Entry 7Z0T (electron microscopy, 3.40 A resolution); this record covers chains C and D of the 7 polymer chains in the assembly.

# Chain C
Protein: Formate hydrogenlyase subunit 3
From: Escherichia coli K-12
UniProtKB: P16429 (HYCC_ECOLI); residue numbers follow UniProt; this construct covers 1-608
Chain sequence (608 residues; each row starts with the number of its first residue):
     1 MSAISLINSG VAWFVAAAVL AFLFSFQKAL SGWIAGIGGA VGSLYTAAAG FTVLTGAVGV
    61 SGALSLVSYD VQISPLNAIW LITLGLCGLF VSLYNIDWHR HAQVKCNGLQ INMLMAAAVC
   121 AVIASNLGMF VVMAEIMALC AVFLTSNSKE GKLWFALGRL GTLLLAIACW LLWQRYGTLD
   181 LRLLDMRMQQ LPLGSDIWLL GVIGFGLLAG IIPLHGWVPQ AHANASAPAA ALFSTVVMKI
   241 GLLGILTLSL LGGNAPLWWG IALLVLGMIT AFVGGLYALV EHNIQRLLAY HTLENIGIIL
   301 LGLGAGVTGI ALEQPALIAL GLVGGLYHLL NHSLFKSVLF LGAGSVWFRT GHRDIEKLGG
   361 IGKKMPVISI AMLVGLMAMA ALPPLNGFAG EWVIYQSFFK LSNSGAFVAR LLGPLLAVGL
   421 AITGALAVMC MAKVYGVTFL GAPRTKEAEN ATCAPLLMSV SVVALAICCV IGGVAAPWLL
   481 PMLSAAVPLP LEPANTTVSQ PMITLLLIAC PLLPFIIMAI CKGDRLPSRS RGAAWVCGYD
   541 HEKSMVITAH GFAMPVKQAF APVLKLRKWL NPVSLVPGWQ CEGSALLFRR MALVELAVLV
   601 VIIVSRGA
Not modelled in the structure: 1, 605-608
From the paper describing this entry:
  - mutagenesis - D354A, E391A: decreased catalytic activity (citing earlier work)
  - mutagenesis - E135A, H222A, K239A, T292A, H328A, K336A: unchanged catalytic activity (citing earlier work)

# Chain D
Protein: Formate hydrogenlyase subunit 4
From: Escherichia coli K-12
UniProtKB: P16430 (HYCD_ECOLI); residues 1-307 here = UniProt positions 1-307
Chain sequence (307 residues; row label = number of the first residue in the row):
     1 MSVLYPLIQA LVLFAVAPLL SGITRVARAR LHNRRGPGVL QEYRDIIKLL GRQSVGPDAS
    61 GWVFRLTPYV MVGVMLTIAT ALPVVTVGSP LPQLGDLITL LYLFAIARFF FAISGLDTGS
   121 PFTAIGASRE AMLGVLVEPM LLLGLWVAAQ VAGSTNISNI TDTVYHWPLS QSIPLVLALC
   181 ACAFATFIEM GKLPFDLAEA EQELQEGPLS EYSGSGFGVM KWGISLKQLV VLQMFVGVFI
   241 PWGQMETFTA GGLLLALVIA IVKLVVGVLV IALFENSMAR LRLDITPRIT WAGFGFAFLA
   301 FVSLLAA
Not modelled in the structure: 1, 194-204, 279-286

# Chain C / chain D interface
Pairs across the interface (148):
  Lys363(C) - Asp58(D)  hydrogen bond (side chain-backbone)
  Lys363(C) - Ala59(D)  hydrogen bond (side chain-backbone)
  Lys363(C) - Ser60(D)  hydrogen bond (side chain-backbone)
  Ile370(C) - Trp62(D)  hydrophobic
  Leu373(C) - Trp62(D)  hydrophobic
  Met377(C) - Phe109(D)  hydrophobic
  Met377(C) - Phe110(D)  hydrophobic
  Ala381(C) - Tyr102(D)
  Leu382(C) - Tyr102(D)
  Leu382(C) - Ala105(D)  hydrophobic
  Leu382(C) - Ile106(D)  hydrophobic
  Pro383(C) - Tyr102(D)
  Pro383(C) - Leu103(D)  hydrophobic
  Pro383(C) - Ile106(D)
  Phe388(C) - Thr99(D)
  Glu391(C) - Tyr102(D)  hydrogen bond
  Trp392(C) - Asp96(D)  hydrogen bond
  Trp392(C) - Ile98(D)
  Tyr395(C) - Ile98(D)  hydrophobic
  Tyr395(C) - Tyr102(D)
  Tyr395(C) - Leu142(D)
  Tyr395(C) - Trp146(D)
  Gln396(C) - Thr155(D)  hydrogen bond
  Phe398(C) - Trp146(D)
  Phe399(C) - Trp146(D)
  Phe399(C) - Ala149(D)
  Phe399(C) - Gln150(D)
  Phe399(C) - Gly153(D)
  Phe399(C) - Ser154(D)
  Phe399(C) - Thr155(D)
  Ser402(C) - Trp146(D)
  Ser402(C) - Gln150(D)  hydrogen bond
  Asn403(C) - Gln150(D)
  Phe407(C) - Leu305(D)  hydrophobic
  Arg410(C) - Phe301(D)
  Arg410(C) - Leu305(D)
  Leu411(C) - Phe301(D)
  Leu411(C) - Leu305(D)  hydrophobic
  Pro414(C) - Leu143(D)  hydrophobic
  Pro414(C) - Trp146(D)
  Pro414(C) - Phe301(D)  hydrophobic
  Leu415(C) - Phe298(D)  hydrophobic
  Ala417(C) - Leu142(D)
  Ala417(C) - Trp146(D)  hydrophobic
  Val418(C) - Pro139(D)
  Val418(C) - Leu143(D)  hydrophobic
  Leu420(C) - Tyr102(D)
  Ala421(C) - Glu138(D)
  Ala421(C) - Pro139(D)  hydrophobic
  Ala421(C) - Leu142(D)  hydrophobic
  Ile422(C) - Pro139(D)  hydrophobic
  Ala425(C) - Val135(D)  hydrophobic
  Ala425(C) - Glu138(D)
  Leu426(C) - Val135(D)  hydrophobic
  Val428(C) - Ala105(D)
  Val428(C) - Phe109(D)
  Met429(C) - Ala131(D)
  Met429(C) - Met132(D)  hydrophobic
  Met429(C) - Val135(D)  hydrophobic
  Met431(C) - Phe109(D)
  Ala432(C) - Phe109(D)
  Ala432(C) - Ala112(D)  hydrophobic
  Ala432(C) - Ile113(D)  hydrophobic
  Ala432(C) - Leu116(D)
  Lys433(C) - Leu116(D)
  Tyr435(C) - Trp62(D)
  Gly436(C) - Leu116(D)
  Leu440(C) - Val63(D)  hydrophobic
  Leu440(C) - Ile113(D)
  Leu440(C) - Asp117(D)
  Gly441(C) - Ala59(D)
  Gly441(C) - Asp117(D)  hydrogen bond (backbone-backbone)
  Ala442(C) - Ala59(D)
  Ala494(C) - Gly153(D)
  Ala494(C) - Ser154(D)  hydrogen bond (backbone-side chain)
  Ala494(C) - Thr155(D)
  Asn495(C) - Ser154(D)
  Asn495(C) - Asn156(D)
  Asn495(C) - Asn159(D)
  Thr496(C) - Asp96(D)  hydrogen bond
  Thr496(C) - Thr155(D)  hydrogen bond (side chain-backbone)
  Thr496(C) - Asn156(D)  hydrogen bond
  Thr497(C) - Gln93(D)
  Val498(C) - Gln93(D)
  Val498(C) - Thr99(D)
  Ser499(C) - Gln93(D)
  Ile503(C) - Leu94(D)  hydrophobic
  Ile503(C) - Thr99(D)
  Leu506(C) - Thr77(D)  hydrogen bond (backbone-side chain)
  Leu506(C) - Thr80(D)
  Leu506(C) - Leu91(D)  hydrophobic
  Leu506(C) - Leu94(D)  hydrophobic
  Leu507(C) - Val74(D)  hydrophobic
  Leu507(C) - Thr77(D)
  Cys510(C) - Gly73(D)
  Cys510(C) - Leu76(D)
  Cys510(C) - Thr77(D)
  Pro511(C) - Tyr69(D)
  Pro511(C) - Gly73(D)
  Leu513(C) - Leu11(D)  hydrophobic
  Leu513(C) - Phe14(D)  hydrophobic
  Leu513(C) - Leu76(D)  hydrophobic
  Pro514(C) - Val72(D)  hydrophobic
  Ile517(C) - Phe14(D)  hydrophobic
  Ile517(C) - Leu50(D)  hydrophobic
  Met518(C) - Leu50(D)  hydrophobic
  Met518(C) - Tyr69(D)
  Met518(C) - Ser215(D)
  Cys521(C) - Ile47(D)  hydrophobic
  Arg525(C) - Leu50(D)
  Arg525(C) - Gly51(D)
  Arg525(C) - Arg52(D)
  Arg525(C) - Gln53(D)
  Arg525(C) - Ser215(D)  hydrogen bond
  Leu526(C) - Gln53(D)
  Pro527(C) - Gln53(D)
  Ser528(C) - Ser54(D)
  Arg529(C) - Ser54(D)  hydrogen bond (backbone-backbone)
  Arg529(C) - Val55(D)
  Arg529(C) - Gly56(D)  hydrogen bond (backbone-backbone)
  Arg529(C) - Arg65(D)  hydrogen bond (backbone-side chain)
  Ser530(C) - Gly56(D)
  Ser530(C) - Pro57(D)  hydrogen bond (side chain-backbone)
  Ser530(C) - Asp58(D)
  Ser530(C) - Ser60(D)
  Ser530(C) - Arg65(D)
  Arg531(C) - Gly56(D)
  Arg531(C) - Asp58(D)
  Gly532(C) - Pro57(D)
  Gly532(C) - Asp58(D)  hydrogen bond (backbone-backbone)
  Ala534(C) - Gly119(D)
  Ala534(C) - Ser120(D)
  Ala534(C) - Glu211(D)
  Trp535(C) - Ser120(D)  hydrogen bond (backbone-side chain)
  Trp535(C) - Glu211(D)  hydrogen bond (backbone-side chain)
  Val536(C) - Pro121(D)
  Cys537(C) - Phe122(D)  hydrophobic
  His541(C) - Gly119(D)
  Met545(C) - Pro121(D)
  Val546(C) - Gly119(D)
  Ile547(C) - Leu116(D)
  Ile547(C) - Pro121(D)  hydrophobic
  Ile547(C) - Ala124(D)  hydrophobic
  Phe552(C) - Leu116(D)  hydrophobic
  Phe552(C) - Ala124(D)
  Phe552(C) - Ser128(D)
  Pro555(C) - Met132(D)  hydrophobic
  Val556(C) - Met132(D)  hydrophobic
Other interface residues (no listed pair), chain C (78 interface residues in all): Gly424, Met502, Phe515, Lys522, Ala533
Other interface residues (no listed pair), chain D (73 interface residues in all): Gly61, Val70, Pro92, Ile125, Ala127, Gly134, Val219

# Summary
78 residues of chain C face 73 of chain D across their interface; the contacts include 21 hydrogen bonds.
Among the polar pairs are Lys363(C)-Asp58(D), Lys363(C)-Ala59(D) and Lys363(C)-Ser60(D). From the paper: D354A
and E391A of chain C reduce catalytic activity; E135A, H222A and K239A of chain C, among others, leave
catalytic activity unchanged; 8 substitutions were tested in all.
Here chain C is Formate hydrogenlyase subunit 3 and chain D is Formate hydrogenlyase subunit 4, both from
Escherichia coli K-12. Entry 7Z0T (Structure of the Escherichia coli formate hydrogenlyase complex (aerobic
preparation, composite structure)) was determined by electron microscopy, deposited together with 7Z0S.
